6VQW - chains C and K of the 11 polymer chains in the assembly; structure by electron microscopy, 3.42 A resolution.

# Chain C
Name: Type I-F CRISPR-associated protein Csy2
Source organism: Pseudomonas aeruginosa
Reference sequence: B3G161 (B3G161_PSEAI); residue numbers follow UniProt; this construct covers 1-327
Sequence (327 residues; numbered 1 to 327; the number before each row is that of its first residue):
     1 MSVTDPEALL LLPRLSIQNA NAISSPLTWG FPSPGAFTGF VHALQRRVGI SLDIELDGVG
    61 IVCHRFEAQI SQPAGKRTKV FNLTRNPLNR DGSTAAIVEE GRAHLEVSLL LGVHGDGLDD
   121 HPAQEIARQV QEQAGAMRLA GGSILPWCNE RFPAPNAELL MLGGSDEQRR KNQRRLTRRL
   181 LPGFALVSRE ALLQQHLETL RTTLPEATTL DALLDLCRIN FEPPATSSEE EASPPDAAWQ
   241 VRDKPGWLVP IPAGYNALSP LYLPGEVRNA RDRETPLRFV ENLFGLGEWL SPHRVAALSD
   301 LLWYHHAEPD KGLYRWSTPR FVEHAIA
Unresolved in the structure: 1-2, 217-239, 323-327

# Chain K
Molecule: CrRNA
Source organism: Pseudomonas aeruginosa
Sequence (60 nucleotides; each row starts with the number of its first residue):
     1 CUAAGAAAUU CACGGCGGGC UUGAUGUCCG CGUCUACCUG GUUCACUGCC GUAUAGGCAG
Unresolved in the structure: 41-60
Construct notes: conflict A53 (G1446 in 313291946)

# Interface between chain C and chain K
Pairs across the interface (31; chain C residue first):
  Asn21(C) - A3(K)  sugar contact
  Asn21(C) - A4(K)  hydrogen bond to the phosphate
  Ser24(C) - A3(K)  base contact
  Pro26(C) - A3(K)  base contact
  Ser33(C) - A3(K)  phosphate contact
  Gly35(C) - A3(K)  phosphate contact
  Ala36(C) - U2(K)  base contact
  Ala36(C) - A3(K)  hydrogen bond to the phosphate
  Gly39(C) - C1(K)  sugar contact
  Phe40(C) - U2(K)  base contact
  His42(C) - C1(K)  sugar contact
  Ala43(C) - C1(K)  sugar contact
  Arg46(C) - C1(K)  hydrogen bond to the base
  Thr84(C) - U9(K)  phosphate contact
  Arg85(C) - A7(K)  hydrogen bond to the sugar
  Arg85(C) - A8(K)  sugar contact
  Arg85(C) - U9(K)  hydrogen bond to the phosphate
  Asn86(C) - A7(K)  hydrogen bond to the base
  Pro87(C) - A7(K)  base contact
  Pro87(C) - A8(K)  phosphate contact
  Arg138(C) - U2(K)  hydrogen bond to the base
  Arg138(C) - G5(K)  salt bridge to the phosphate
  Arg138(C) - A6(K)  salt bridge to the phosphate
  Leu139(C) - U2(K)  base contact
  Ala140(C) - U2(K)  sugar contact
  Ala140(C) - A4(K)  sugar contact
  Gly141(C) - A4(K)  phosphate contact
  Gly141(C) - G5(K)  phosphate contact
  Arg271(C) - U2(K)  salt bridge to the phosphate
  Arg271(C) - A4(K)  hydrogen bond to the base
  Asn282(C) - A3(K)  hydrogen bond to the base
Also at the interface, not in a pair above, chain C (24 interface residues in all): Ser25, Met137, Tyr255

# Overview
Chain C and chain K form an interface of 24 and 9 residues respectively, with 9 hydrogen bonds and 3 salt
bridges. Polar pairs include Arg46(C)-C1(K), Asn86(C)-A7(K) and Arg138(C)-U2(K).
Chain C is Type I-F CRISPR-associated protein Csy2 and chain K is CrRNA, both from Pseudomonas aeruginosa; the
structure, Type I-F CRISPR-Csy complex with its inhibitor AcrF8, was determined by electron microscopy,
deposited together with 6VQV and 6VQX.
